7SFS - chains M and K of the 24 polymer chains in the assembly; structure by electron microscopy, 2.76 A resolution.

[Chain M (and K)]
Name: Gene 3 protein
Organism: Shigella phage Sf6
Notes: chain K of this document is another copy of the same molecule, construct and numbering; everything in this record applies to it too
Reference sequence: Q716H2 (Q716H2_BPSFV); numbering as in UniProt (aligned over 1-708)
Sequence (708 residues; row label = number of the first residue in the row):
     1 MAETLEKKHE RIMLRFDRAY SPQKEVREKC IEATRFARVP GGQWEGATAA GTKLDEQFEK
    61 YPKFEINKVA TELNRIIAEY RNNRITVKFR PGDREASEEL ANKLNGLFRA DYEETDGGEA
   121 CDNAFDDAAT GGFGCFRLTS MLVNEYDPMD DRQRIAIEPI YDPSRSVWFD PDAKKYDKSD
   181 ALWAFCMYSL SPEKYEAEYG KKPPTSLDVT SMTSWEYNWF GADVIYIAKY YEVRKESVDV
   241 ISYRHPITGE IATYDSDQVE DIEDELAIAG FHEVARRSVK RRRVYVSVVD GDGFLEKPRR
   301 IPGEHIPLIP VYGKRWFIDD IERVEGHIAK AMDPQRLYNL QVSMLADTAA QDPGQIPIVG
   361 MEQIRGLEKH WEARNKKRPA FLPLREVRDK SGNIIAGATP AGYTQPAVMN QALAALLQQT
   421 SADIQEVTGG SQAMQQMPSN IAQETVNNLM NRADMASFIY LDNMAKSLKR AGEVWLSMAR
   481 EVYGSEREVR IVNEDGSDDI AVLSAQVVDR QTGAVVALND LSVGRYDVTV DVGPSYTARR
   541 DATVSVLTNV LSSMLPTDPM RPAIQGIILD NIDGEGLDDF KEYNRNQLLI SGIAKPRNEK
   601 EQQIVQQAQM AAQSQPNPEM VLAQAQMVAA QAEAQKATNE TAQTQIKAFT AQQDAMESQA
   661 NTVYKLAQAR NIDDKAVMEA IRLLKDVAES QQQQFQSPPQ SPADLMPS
Unresolved in the structure: 144-151, 430-449, 490-509, 672-708

[How chain M and chain K interact]
Residue-residue contacts (149; chain M residue first):
  Arg18(M) with Glu193(K), salt bridge
  Pro22(M) with Phe220(K), hydrophobic
  Arg90(M) with Asp541(K), salt bridge
  Gly92(M) with Arg540(K), hydrogen bond (backbone-side chain)
  Asp93(M) with Arg539(K), salt bridge
  Glu98(M) with Arg540(K), salt bridge; Lys581(K), salt bridge
  Asn102(M) with Gly574(K); Glu575(K)
  Asn105(M) with Glu575(K)
  Arg109(M) with Glu575(K), salt bridge
  Asp172(M) with Ser191(K), hydrogen bond; Lys194(K)
  Lys174(M) with Tyr161(K), hydrogen bond (backbone-side chain); Ser189(K)
  Lys175(M) with Asp116(K), salt bridge; Glu158(K), salt bridge; Tyr161(K)
  Tyr176(M) with Glu119(K)
  Trp316(M) with Arg38(K); Asp126(K)
  Phe317(M) with Tyr161(K), hydrophobic; Asp162(K)
  Ile318(M) with Asp162(K)
  Asp319(M) with Arg35(K), salt bridge; Asp162(K); Arg165(K), salt bridge; Tyr217(K)
  Asp320(M) with Asp162(K); Arg165(K), salt bridge; Ser189(K); Tyr226(K), hydrogen bond
  Arg323(M) with Arg35(K); Val39(K); Tyr217(K)
  Lys330(M) with Asn67(K); Ala70(K)
  Asp333(M) with Phe64(K); Glu65(K), hydrogen bond (side chain-backbone)
  Met344(M) with Ala350(K), hydrophobic
  Gln351(M) with Asn375(K)
  Asp352(M) with Arg374(K), salt bridge
  Ile356(M) with Phe381(K), hydrophobic; Leu382(K), hydrophobic
  Pro357(M) with Ala380(K); Phe381(K); Leu382(K), hydrogen bond (backbone-backbone)
  Ile358(M) with Leu382(K); Pro400(K)
  Val359(M) with Phe381(K), hydrophobic; Leu382(K), hydrogen bond (backbone-backbone); Pro383(K); Leu384(K), hydrogen bond (backbone-backbone)
  Gly360(M) with Leu384(K)
  Met361(M) with Arg385(K)
  Ile364(M) with Phe381(K), hydrophobic
  Glu368(M) with Phe381(K)
  Arg374(M) with Ala380(K), hydrogen bond (side chain-backbone)
  Val387(M) with Glu386(K)
  Lys390(M) with Ser391(K), hydrogen bond (side chain-backbone); Gly392(K); Asn393(K)
  Ile395(M) with Ile394(K), hydrophobic
  Thr404(M) with Tyr403(K)
  Gln405(M) with Tyr403(K)
  Asn410(M) with Pro353(K); Pro406(K); Ala407(K)
  Gln411(M) with Ala407(K); Val408(K)
  Ala412(M) with Ala349(K), hydrophobic; Met409(K), hydrophobic
  Ala415(M) with Met409(K), hydrophobic
  Leu416(M) with Leu345(K), hydrophobic; Ala346(K), hydrophobic; Ala349(K), hydrophobic
  Gln419(M) with Tyr338(K)
  Asp423(M) with Lys68(K), salt bridge; Tyr338(K), hydrogen bond
  Glu426(M) with Lys68(K)
  Val427(M) with Asn67(K)
  Ala453(M) with Arg75(K); Glu79(K); Asn82(K)
  Asp454(M) with Arg75(K), salt bridge
  Phe458(M) with Ala78(K), hydrophobic; Asn82(K)
  Ile459(M) with Arg81(K)
  Asp462(M) with Arg81(K), salt bridge; Arg84(K), salt bridge
  Asn463(M) with Arg81(K), hydrogen bond
  Lys466(M) with Arg81(K); Glu119(K), salt bridge; Asp122(K), salt bridge
  Arg525(M) with Glu114(K), salt bridge
  Thr529(M) with Thr537(K)
  Arg539(M) with Glu575(K); Gly576(K)
  Thr543(M) with Glu575(K), hydrogen bond (side chain-backbone); Gly576(K); Leu577(K)
  Leu547(M) with Leu577(K), hydrophobic
  Val550(M) with Leu569(K), hydrophobic
  Met554(M) with Gln565(K)
  Leu555(M) with Arg561(K)
  Asp558(M) with Pro562(K)
  Ile564(M) with Phe580(K), hydrophobic
  Gly592(M) with Tyr583(K)
  Ile593(M) with Asp579(K); Tyr583(K), hydrophobic
  Ala594(M) with Asp579(K)
  Gln624(M) with Glu619(K); Leu622(K)
  Met627(M) with Leu622(K); Gln626(K)
  Val628(M) with Leu622(K), hydrophobic
  Ala630(M) with Ala629(K)
  Gln631(M) with Leu622(K); Ala625(K)
  Ala634(M) with Ala629(K); Glu633(K)
  Ala637(M) with Glu633(K); Lys636(K), hydrogen bond (backbone-side chain)
  Thr638(M) with Lys636(K), hydrogen bond (backbone-side chain)
  Asn639(M) with Lys636(K)
  Glu640(M) with Lys636(K)
  Thr641(M) with Lys636(K); Glu640(K)
  Ala642(M) with Lys636(K); Glu640(K), hydrogen bond (backbone-side chain)
  Thr644(M) with Gln643(K)
  Gln645(M) with Asn639(K), hydrogen bond (side chain-backbone); Glu640(K), hydrogen bond (side chain-backbone); Gln643(K)
  Ala648(M) with Gln643(K)
  Ala651(M) with Lys647(K)
  Gln652(M) with Thr650(K), hydrogen bond
  Ala655(M) with Thr650(K)
  Ser658(M) with Glu657(K)
  Gln659(M) with Gln653(K); Glu657(K)
  Thr662(M) with Glu657(K); Asn661(K)
  Leu666(M) with Asn661(K); Tyr664(K), hydrogen bond (backbone-side chain)
  Ala669(M) with Tyr664(K); Gln668(K), hydrogen bond (backbone-side chain)
  Arg670(M) with Tyr664(K), hydrogen bond (backbone-side chain); Gln668(K), hydrogen bond
Other interface residues (no listed pair), chain M (125 interface residues in all): Ser21, Glu25, Lys29, Pro91, Gly106, Arg315, Ile321, Glu325, Leu337, Thr348, Ala350, Pro353, Trp371, Glu372, Arg388, Asp389, Ala401, Tyr403, Pro406, Val408, Leu413, Met450, Arg452, Val530, Asp531, Ala542, Val546, Pro559, Met560, Ala563, Lys595, Val621, Glu633, Val663
Other interface residues (no listed pair), chain K (113 interface residues in all): Thr34, Pro40, Lys63, Ile66, Thr71, Asn74, Tyr188, Leu190, Thr213, Asp352, Gly354, Gln355, Trp371, Pro379, Ala398, Thr399, Met455, Asp578, Glu582, Gln587, Ala632, Ala642, Ile646, Ala660, Ala667

[Summary]
125 residues of chain M face 113 of chain K across their interface; the contacts include 23 hydrogen bonds and
19 salt bridges. Polar pairs include Arg18(M)-Glu193(K), Arg90(M)-Asp541(K) and Asp93(M)-Arg539(K).
Chain M and chain K are both Gene 3 protein (Shigella phage Sf6); the structure, In situ cryo-EM structure of
bacteriophage Sf6 portal:gp7 complex at 2.7A resolution, was determined by electron microscopy together with
7UKJ, 7SPU, 7SG7 and 7SP4 from the same study.
